Entry 6D6V (electron microscopy, 4.80 A resolution (low resolution: residue-level contacts below are approximate; hydrogen-bond / salt-bridge calls are withheld)); this record covers chains A and G of the 8 polymer chains in the assembly.

# Chain A
Name: Telomerase reverse transcriptase
From: Tetrahymena thermophila
Notes: EC 2.7.7.49
UniProtKB: O77448 (TERT_TETTH); residue numbers follow UniProt; this construct covers 1-1117
Sequence (1117 residues; each row starts with the number of its first residue):
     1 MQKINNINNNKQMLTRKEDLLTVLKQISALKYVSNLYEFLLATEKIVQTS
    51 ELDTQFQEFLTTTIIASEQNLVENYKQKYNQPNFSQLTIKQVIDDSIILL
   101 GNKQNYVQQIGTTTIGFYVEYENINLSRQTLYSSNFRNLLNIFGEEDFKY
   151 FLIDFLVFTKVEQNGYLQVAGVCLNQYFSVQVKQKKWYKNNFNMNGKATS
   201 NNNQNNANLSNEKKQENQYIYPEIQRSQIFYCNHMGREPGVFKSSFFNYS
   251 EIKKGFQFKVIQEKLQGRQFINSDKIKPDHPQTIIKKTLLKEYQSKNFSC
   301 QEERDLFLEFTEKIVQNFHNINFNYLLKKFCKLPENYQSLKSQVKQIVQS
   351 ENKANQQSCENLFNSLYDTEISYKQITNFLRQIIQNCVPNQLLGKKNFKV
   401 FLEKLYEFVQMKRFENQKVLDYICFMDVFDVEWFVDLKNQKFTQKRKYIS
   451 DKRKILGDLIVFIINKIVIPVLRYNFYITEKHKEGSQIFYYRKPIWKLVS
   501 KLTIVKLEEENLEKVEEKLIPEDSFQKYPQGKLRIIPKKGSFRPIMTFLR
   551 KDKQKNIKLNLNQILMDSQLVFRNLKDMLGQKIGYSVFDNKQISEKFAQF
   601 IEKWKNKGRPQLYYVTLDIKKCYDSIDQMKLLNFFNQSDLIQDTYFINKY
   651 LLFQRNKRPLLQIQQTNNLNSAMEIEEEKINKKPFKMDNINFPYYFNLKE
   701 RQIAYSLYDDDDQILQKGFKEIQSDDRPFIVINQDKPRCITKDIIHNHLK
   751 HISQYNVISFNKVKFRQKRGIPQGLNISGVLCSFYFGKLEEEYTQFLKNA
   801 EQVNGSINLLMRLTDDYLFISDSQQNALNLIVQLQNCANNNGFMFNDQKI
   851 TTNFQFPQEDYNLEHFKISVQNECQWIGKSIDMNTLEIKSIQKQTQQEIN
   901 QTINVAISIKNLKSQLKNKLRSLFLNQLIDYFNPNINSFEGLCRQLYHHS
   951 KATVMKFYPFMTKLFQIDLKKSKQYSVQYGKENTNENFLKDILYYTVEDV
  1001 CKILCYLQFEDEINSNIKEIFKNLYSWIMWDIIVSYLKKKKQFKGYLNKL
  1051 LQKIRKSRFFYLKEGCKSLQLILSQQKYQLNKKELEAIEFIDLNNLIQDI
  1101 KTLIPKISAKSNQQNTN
Not modelled in the structure: 1-11, 182-213, 249-292, 510-524, 665-690, 1109-1117
Swiss-Prot annotation at these positions:
  - binding site (Mg(2+)): Asp618, Asp815, Asp816
  - mutagenesis: Lys90 (K90A: Decreased reverse transcriptase activity), Asp94 (D94A: Decreased reverse transcriptase activity; does not affect DNA-binding), Lys103 (K103A: Does not affect reverse transcriptase activity), Arg137 (R137A: Decreased reverse transcriptase activity), Glu145 to Glu146 (Does not affect reverse transcriptase activity), Phe158 (F158A: Abolished reverse transcriptase activity), Gln168 (Q168A: Strongly decreased reverse transcriptase activity; strongly decreased DNA-binding; Q168E: Does not affect reverse transcriptase activity; Q168N: Decreased reverse transcriptase activity), Leu174 (L174A: Decreased reverse transcriptase activity), Phe178 (F178A: Strongly decreased reverse transcriptase activity; strongly decreased DNA-binding), Lys183 to Lys189 (Strongly decreased reverse transcriptase activity), Lys183 to Lys186 (Strongly decreased reverse transcriptase activity), Lys185 to Lys186 (Does not affect reverse transcriptase activity), 47 further mutagenesis entries in UniProt
From the paper describing this entry:
  - catalytic residues: Asp618, Asp815, Asp816

# Chain G
Name: Telomerase-associated protein 50
From: Tetrahymena thermophila
Sequence (157 residues; numbered 1 to 157; the number before each row is that of its first residue; X marks 157 residues of unknown identity (built as UNK)):
     1 XXXXXXXXXXXXXXXXXXXXXXXXXXXXXXXXXXXXXXXXXXXXXXXXXX
    51 XXXXXXXXXXXXXXXXXXXXXXXXXXXXXXXXXXXXXXXXXXXXXXXXXX
   101 XXXXXXXXXXXXXXXXXXXXXXXXXXXXXXXXXXXXXXXXXXXXXXXXXX
   151 XXXXXXX

# Chain A / chain G interface
Interface residues of chain A (facing chain G), 9 residues: Lys90, Tyr121, Asn123, Gln129, Gln642, Asp709, Lys736, Arg738, Ile740

# Summary
Chain A and chain G make no direct contact in this assembly. From UniProt: 3 Mg2+-binding residues and 60
mutagenesis sites on chain A. From the paper: catalytic residues Asp618(A), Asp815(A) and Asp816(A).
Chain A is Telomerase reverse transcriptase and chain G is Telomerase-associated protein 50, both from
Tetrahymena thermophila; the structure, CryoEM structure of Tetrahymena telomerase with telomeric DNA at 4.8
Angstrom resolution, was determined by electron microscopy.
